6CP9 - chains A and B; structure by X-ray diffraction, 2.55 A resolution.

Chain A:
Protein: CdiA
Source organism: Klebsiella pneumoniae (strain 342)
UniProt: B5Y0C2 (B5Y0C2_KLEP3); residues 139-264 here correspond to UniProt positions 3043-3168 (UniProt number = residue number + 2904)
Chain sequence (126 residues; numbered 139 to 264; the number before each row is that of its first residue):
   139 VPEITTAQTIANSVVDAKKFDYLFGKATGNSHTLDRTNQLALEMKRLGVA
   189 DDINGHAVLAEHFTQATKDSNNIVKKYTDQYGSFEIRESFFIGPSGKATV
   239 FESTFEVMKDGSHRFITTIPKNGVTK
Disordered / not traced: 139-143, 262-264
Modified / non-standard residues: Mse-182 (selenomethionine; parent Met); Mse-246 (selenomethionine; parent Met)
Reported in the primary citation:
  - catalytic residues: Lys-157, Tyr-160, Thr-255
  - catalytic residues: His-170 (by similarity / conservation)
  - mutagenesis - K157A, Y160A, R252A: abolished growth
  - mutagenesis - H170A, T255A: decreased growth
  - mutagenesis - R174A: unchanged growth
  - catalytic residues: Arg-174, Arg-252 (proposed by the authors, not directly observed)
  - mutagenesis - K157A, Y160A, R252A: abolished catalytic activity
  - mutagenesis - H170A, T255A: decreased catalytic activity
  - mutagenesis - R174A: unchanged catalytic activity

Chain B:
Protein: CdiI
Source organism: Klebsiella pneumoniae 342
Chain sequence (116 residues; numbered 1 to 116; the number before each row is that of its first residue):
     1 MFIENKPGEIELLSFFESEPVSFERDNISFLYTAKNKCGLSVDFSFSVVE
    51 GWIQYTVRLHENEILHNSIDGVSSFSIRNDNLGDYIYAEIITKELINKIE
   101 IRIRPDIKIKSSSVIR
Disordered / not traced: 116
Modified / non-standard residues: Mse-1 (selenomethionine)
Reported in the primary citation:
  - self-association interface (contacts with another copy of this molecule); pairs are residue here / residue on that copy: Lys-93/Glu-94 (backbone contact), Asn-97/Asn-97 (hydrogen bond)

Interface between chain A and chain B:
Pairs across the interface (41; chain A residue first):
  Lys-157(A) with Asp-26(B), salt bridge
  Asn-168(A) with Gln-54(B), hydrogen bond (backbone-side chain)
  Ser-169(A) with Leu-31(B); Ser-45(B), hydrogen bond (backbone-side chain); Trp-52(B); Gln-54(B)
  His-170(A) with Ser-22(B), hydrogen bond; Glu-24(B); Asn-27(B), hydrogen bond (backbone-side chain); Ser-29(B), hydrogen bond; Leu-31(B); Trp-52(B)
  Thr-171(A) with Trp-52(B); Gln-54(B), hydrogen bond (backbone-side chain)
  Leu-172(A) with Trp-52(B); Gln-54(B); Ser-68(B); Asp-70(B)
  Arg-174(A) with Asp-70(B), salt bridge
  Lys-213(A) with Phe-2(B); Glu-4(B), salt bridge
  Lys-214(A) with Phe-2(B)
  Tyr-215(A) with Phe-2(B), hydrophobic; Val-48(B)
  Asp-217(A) with Ile-28(B)
  Tyr-219(A) with Phe-23(B), hydrophobic; Arg-25(B), hydrogen bond (backbone-side chain); Ile-28(B), hydrophobic
  Phe-222(A) with Phe-2(B), hydrophobic; Ile-28(B), hydrophobic; Val-49(B), hydrophobic
  Glu-223(A) with Phe-2(B)
  Ile-224(A) with Mse-1(B); Phe-2(B), hydrophobic
  Thr-242(A) with Val-49(B)
  Glu-244(A) with Arg-25(B), salt bridge
  Arg-252(A) with Arg-25(B); Asp-26(B), salt bridge
  Ile-254(A) with Asp-26(B); Glu-50(B)
  Thr-255(A) with Glu-50(B)
Also at the interface, not in a pair above, chain A (21 interface residues in all): Ile-257
Also at the interface, not in a pair above, chain B (22 interface residues in all): Ile-3, Phe-30
The authors on this interface:
  - residue pairs: Lys-157(A)/Asp-26(B) (salt bridge), His-170(A)/Ser-22(B), Arg-174(A)/Asp-70(B) (salt bridge), Lys-213(A)/Glu-4(B), Glu-244(A)/Arg-25(B) (salt bridge), Arg-252(A)/Asp-26(B) (salt bridge), Ser-29(B)/His-170(A)
  - interface residues, chain A: Tyr-215(A), Tyr-219(A), Phe-222(A)
  - interface residues, chain B: Phe-2(B), Phe-23(B), Phe-30(B), Val-48(B), Val-49(B)

In short:
21 residues of chain A and 22 residues of chain B are in contact; the contacts include 7 hydrogen bonds and 5
salt bridges. Polar contacts include Lys-157(A)/Asp-26(B), Arg-174(A)/Asp-70(B) and Lys-213(A)/Glu-4(B). The
paper describes salt bridges between Lys-157(A) and Asp-26(B), Arg-174(A) and Asp-70(B) and Glu-244(A) and
Arg-25(B) among others; contacts between His-170(A) and Ser-22(B), Lys-213(A) and Glu-4(B) and Ser-29(B) and
His-170(A). From the paper: catalytic residues Lys-157(A), Tyr-160(A) and Thr-255(A) among others; K157A,
Y160A and R252A of chain A abolish growth; 6 substitutions were tested in all.
Chain A is CdiA (Klebsiella pneumoniae (strain 342)) and chain B is CdiI (Klebsiella pneumoniae 342); the
structure, Contact-dependent growth inhibition toxin - immunity protein complex from Klebsiella pneumoniae
342, was determined by X-ray diffraction.
